Entry 1QZ7 (X-ray diffraction, 2.20 A resolution); this record covers chains A and B.

# Chain A
Name: Beta-catenin
Organism: Homo sapiens
Notes: fragment: Armadillo repeat region
Reference sequence: P35222 (CTNB1_HUMAN); residue numbers follow UniProt; this construct covers 133-665
Amino-acid sequence (533 residues; row label = number of the first residue in the row):
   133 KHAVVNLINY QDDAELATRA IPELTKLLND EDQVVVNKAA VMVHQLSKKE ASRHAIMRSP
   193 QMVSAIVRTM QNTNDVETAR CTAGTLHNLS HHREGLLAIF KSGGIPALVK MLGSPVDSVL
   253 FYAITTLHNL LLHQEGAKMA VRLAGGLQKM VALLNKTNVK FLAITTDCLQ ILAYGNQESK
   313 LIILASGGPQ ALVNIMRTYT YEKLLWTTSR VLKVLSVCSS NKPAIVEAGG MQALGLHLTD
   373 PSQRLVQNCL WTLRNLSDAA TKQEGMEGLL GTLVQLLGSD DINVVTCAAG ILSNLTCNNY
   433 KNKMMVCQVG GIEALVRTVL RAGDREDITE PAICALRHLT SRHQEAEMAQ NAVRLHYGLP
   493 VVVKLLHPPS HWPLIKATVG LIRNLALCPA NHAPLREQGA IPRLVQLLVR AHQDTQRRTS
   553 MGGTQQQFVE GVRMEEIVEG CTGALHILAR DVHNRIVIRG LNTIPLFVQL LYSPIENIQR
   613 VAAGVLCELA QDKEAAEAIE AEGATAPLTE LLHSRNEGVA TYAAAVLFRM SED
Disordered / not traced: 133-141
UniProt features mapped onto this chain:
  - region: Leu156 to Leu178 (Interaction with BCL9)
  - modified residue: Tyr142 (Phosphotyrosine), Ser191 (Phosphoserine), Ser246 (Phosphoserine), Tyr331 (Phosphotyrosine), Tyr333 (Phosphotyrosine), Ser552 (Phosphoserine), Thr556 (Microbial infection: Phosphothreonine), Cys619 (S-nitrosocysteine)
From the paper describing this entry:
  - contacts within the chain: His260-Asp299 (hydrogen bond)

# Chain B
Name: Axin
Organism: Xenopus laevis
Notes: fragment: Beta-catenin binding domain
Reference sequence: Q9YGY0 (AXN_XENLA); residues 435-504 here = UniProt positions 435-504
Amino-acid sequence (70 residues; numbered 435 to 504; the number before each row is that of its first residue):
   435 SHKLPSGPPM HHFNSRYSET GCVGMQIRDA HEENPESILD EHVQRVMKTP GCQSPGTGRH
   495 SPKSRSPDGH
Disordered / not traced: 435-465, 483-504
From the paper describing this entry:
  - conformationally variable residues (order/disorder transition): Glu466 to Lys482

# Interface between chain A and chain B
Contacting residue pairs (18; chain A residue first):
  Ser250(A) with Pro469(B)
  Phe253(A) with Pro469(B); Ile472(B); Leu473(B), hydrophobic
  Tyr254(A) with Ile472(B), hydrophobic
  Thr257(A) with Ile472(B); Leu473(B); His476(B)
  His260(A) with His476(B), hydrogen bond
  Asn261(A) with His476(B)
  Asn290(A) with Glu470(B); Leu473(B)
  Lys292(A) with Asp474(B), salt bridge
  Ile296(A) with His476(B); Val477(B), hydrophobic
  Lys335(A) with Val477(B); Lys482(B)
  Trp338(A) with Met481(B), hydrophobic
Other interface residues (no listed pair), chain A (20 interface residues in all): Arg212, His219, His223, Ile256, Leu264, Phe293, Tyr333, Arg342, Arg376
Other interface residues (no listed pair), chain B (12 interface residues in all): Glu475, Arg479, Val480
Interface features reported in the paper:
  - specific contacts: Phe253(A)-Leu473(B) (hydrophobic contact), His260(A)-His476(B) (hydrogen bond), Lys292(A)-Asp474(B), Phe293(A)-Leu473(B) (hydrophobic contact), Pro469(B)-Ser250(A), His476(B)-Thr257(A), Val477(B)-Ile296(A), Met481(B)-Trp338(A)
  - interface residues, chain B: Ile472(B), Val477(B), Val480(B)
  - hot spots on chain B (mutagenesis) - L473A/D474A: abolished binding to Beta-catenin (chain A)

# In short
Chain A and chain B form an interface of 20 and 12 residues respectively; the contacts include 1 hydrogen bond
and 1 salt bridge. Among the polar pairs are Lys292(A)-Asp474(B) and His260(A)-His476(B). The paper describes
hydrophobic contacts between Phe253(A) and Leu473(B) and Phe293(A) and Leu473(B); a hydrogen bond between
His260(A) and His476(B); contacts between Lys292(A) and Asp474(B), Pro469(B) and Ser250(A) and His476(B) and
Thr257(A) among others. The paper reports that L473A/D474A of chain B abolish binding to Beta-catenin (chain
A); interface residues Ile472(B), Val477(B) and Val480(B).
Chain A is Beta-catenin (Homo sapiens) and chain B is Axin (Xenopus laevis); the structure, Beta-catenin
binding domain of Axin in complex with beta-catenin, was determined by X-ray diffraction.
